6D5J - chains A and B of the 3 polymer chains in the assembly; structure by X-ray diffraction, 1.75 A resolution.

== Chain A ==
Protein: GTPase HRas
Organism: Homo sapiens
UniProt: P01112 (RASH_HUMAN); numbering as in UniProt (aligned over 1-166)
Sequence (167 residues; numbered 0 to 166; the number before each row is that of its first residue; numbering starts at 0):
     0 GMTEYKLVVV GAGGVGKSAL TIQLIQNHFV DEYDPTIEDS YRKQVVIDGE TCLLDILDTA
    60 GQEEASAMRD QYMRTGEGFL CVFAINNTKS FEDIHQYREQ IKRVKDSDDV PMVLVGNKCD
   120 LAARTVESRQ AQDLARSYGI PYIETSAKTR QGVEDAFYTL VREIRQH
Disordered / not traced: 0
Modified residues: Cys-51 (S-hydroxycysteine; CSO)
Sequence notes: expression tag (0); engineered mutation Ala-64 (Tyr in P01112)
Bound ions: Mg2+: Ser-17, Thr-35 (together with GMP-PNP)
Residues lining bound ligands: GMP-PNP (GNP; phosphoaminophosphonic acid-guanylate ester): Ala-11, Gly-12, Gly-13, Val-14, Gly-15, Lys-16, Ser-17, Ala-18, Phe-28, Val-29, Asp-30, Glu-31, Tyr-32, Asp-33, Pro-34, Thr-35, Thr-58, Ala-59, Gly-60, Gln-61, Asn-116, Lys-117, Asp-119, Leu-120, Ser-145, Ala-146, Lys-147
UniProt features mapped onto this chain:
  - region: His-166 (Hypervariable region)
  - motif: Tyr-32 to Tyr-40 (Effector region)
  - binding site (GTP): Gly-13 to Ala-18, Val-29 to Thr-35, Ala-59, Gly-60, Asn-116 to Asp-119, Ser-145 to Lys-147
  - modified residue: Met-1 (N-acetylmethionine), Thr-2 (N-acetylthreonine), Cys-118 (S-nitrosocysteine)
  - glycosylation: Thr-35 (Microbial infection: O-linked (Glc) threonine)
  - natural variant: Gly-12 (G12A: In CSTLO; G12C: In CSTLO; G12D: In CSTLO; G12E: In CSTLO; G12S: In CSTLO and CMEMS; G12V: In CSTLO, bladder carcinoma and CMEMS), Gly-13 (G13C: In CSTLO; G13D: In CSTLO; G13R: In SFM), Gln-22 (Q22K: In CMEMS), Glu-37 (E37EE: In CSTLO), Thr-58 (T58I: In CSTLO), Gln-61 (Q61K: In NMTC2; Q61L: In melanoma), Glu-63 (E63K: In CMEMS), Ser-89 (S89C: Found in a patient with severe fetal hydrops and pleural effusion; uncertain significance), Lys-117 (K117R: In CSTLO), Ala-146 (A146T: In CSTLO; A146V: In CSTLO)
  - mutagenesis: Ser-17 (S17N: Dominant negative. Prevents PLCE1 EGF-induced recruitment to plasma membrane. No effect on subcellular location of isoform 2), Asn-26 (N26G: Loss of interaction with PLCE1; when associated with V-12), Val-29 (V29A: No effect on interaction with PLCE1; when associated with V-12), Tyr-32 (Y32F: Loss of interaction and recruitment to plasma membrane of PLCE1; when associated with V-12), Pro-34 (P34G: No effect on interaction with PLCE1; when associated with V-12), Thr-35 (T35S: Loss of interaction with PLCE1; when associated with V-12), Glu-37 (E37G: No effect on interaction with PLCE1; when associated with V-12), Asp-38 (D38N: No effect on interaction with PLCE1; when associated with V-12), Ser-39 (S39C: No effect on interaction with PLCE1; when associated with V-12), Ala-59 (A59T: Loss of GTPase activity and creation of an autophosphorylation site), Gln-61 (Q61I: Moderately increased transformation of cultured cell lines; Q61R: Promotes interaction with SHOC2 and PP1C; Q61V: Strongly increased transformation of cultured cell lines), Ala-83 (A83T: GTP-binding activity reduced by factor of 30), 4 further mutagenesis entries in UniProt

== Chain B ==
Protein: Son of sevenless homolog 1
Organism: Homo sapiens
UniProt: Q07889 (SOS1_HUMAN); residues 566-1046 here = UniProt positions 566-1046
Sequence (482 residues; numbered 565 to 1046; the number before each row is that of its first residue):
   565 GQMRLPSADV YRFAEPDSEE NIIFEENMQP KAGIPIIKAG TVIKLIERLT YHMYADPNFV
   625 RTFLTTYRSF CKPQELLSLI IERFEIPEPE PTEADRIAIE NGDQPLSAEL KRFRKEYIQP
   685 VQLRVLNVCR HWVEHHFYDF ERDAYLLQRM EEFIGTVRGK AMKKWVESIT KIIQRKKIAR
   745 DNGPGHNITF QSSPPTVEWH ISRPGHIETF DLLTLHPIEI ARQLTLLESD LYRAVQPSEL
   805 VGSVWTKEDK EINSPNLLKM IRHTTNLTLW FEKCIVETEN LEERVAVVSR IIEILQVFQE
   865 LNNFNGVLEV VSAMNSSPVY RLDHTFEQIP SRQKKILEEA HELSEDHYKK YLAKLRSINP
   925 PCVPFFGIYL TNILKTEEGN PEVLKRHGKE LINFSKRRKV AEITGEIQQY QNQPYCLRVE
   985 SDIKRFFENL NPMGNSMEKE FTDYLFNKSL EIEPRNPKPL PRFPKKYSYP LKSPGVRPSN
  1045 PR
Disordered / not traced: 591-596, 744-750
Sequence notes: expression tag (565)
Residues lining bound ligands: FV4 (6-chloro-1-[(4-fluoro-3,5-dimethylphenyl)methyl]-2-(piperazin-1-yl)-1H-benzimidazole): Val-852, Ile-856, Val-875, Met-878, Asn-879, Val-883, Tyr-884, Leu-886, Asp-887, Thr-889, Phe-890, Ile-893, Leu-901, Glu-902, His-905

== Chain A / chain B interface ==
Contacting residue pairs (64):
  Met-1(A) / Arg-920(B)
  Gln-22(A) / Thr-753(B)
  Ile-24(A) / Asn-976(B)
  Gln-25(A) / Ile-752(B)
  Gln-25(A) / Asn-976(B)
  Asn-26(A) / Asn-751(B)
  Asn-26(A) / Ile-752(B)
  Asn-26(A) / Thr-753(B)  hydrogen bond (backbone-backbone)
  Asn-26(A) / Phe-754(B)
  Asn-26(A) / Pro-978(B)
  His-27(A) / Asn-751(B)  hydrogen bond (side chain-backbone)
  Glu-31(A) / Arg-739(B)
  Asp-33(A) / Arg-694(B)  hydrogen bond (backbone-side chain)
  Asp-33(A) / Ser-732(B)
  Asp-33(A) / Ile-736(B)
  Asp-33(A) / Arg-739(B)  salt bridge
  Pro-34(A) / Arg-694(B)
  Pro-34(A) / Trp-729(B)  hydrogen bond (backbone-side chain)
  Pro-34(A) / Ser-732(B)
  Thr-35(A) / Trp-729(B)  hydrogen bond (backbone-side chain)
  Ile-36(A) / Leu-687(B)
  Ile-36(A) / Leu-690(B)
  Ile-36(A) / Asn-691(B)
  Ile-36(A) / Trp-729(B)
  Glu-37(A) / Ala-619(B)
  Glu-37(A) / Pro-621(B)
  Glu-37(A) / Asn-691(B)  hydrogen bond (backbone-side chain)
  Glu-37(A) / His-695(B)
  Asp-38(A) / Arg-694(B)  salt bridge
  Asp-38(A) / His-695(B)  salt bridge
  Ser-39(A) / Pro-621(B)
  Ser-39(A) / Asn-622(B)
  Arg-41(A) / Gln-973(B)
  Lys-42(A) / Gln-973(B)
  Gln-43(A) / Leu-919(B)  hydrogen bond (side chain-backbone)
  Gln-43(A) / Arg-920(B)
  Gln-43(A) / Ser-921(B)
  Gln-43(A) / Ile-922(B)  hydrogen bond (side chain-backbone)
  Gln-43(A) / Pro-924(B)
  Gln-43(A) / Gln-973(B)  hydrogen bond (backbone-side chain)
  Gln-43(A) / Tyr-974(B)  hydrogen bond
  Val-44(A) / Asn-923(B)
  Val-45(A) / Ser-921(B)
  Val-45(A) / Ile-922(B)
  Val-45(A) / Asn-923(B)  hydrogen bond (backbone-side chain)
  Thr-50(A) / Arg-920(B)
  Thr-50(A) / Ser-921(B)  hydrogen bond (side chain-backbone)
  Thr-50(A) / Ile-922(B)
  Leu-56(A) / Pro-621(B)  hydrophobic
  Gln-61(A) / Lys-728(B)  hydrogen bond
  Gln-61(A) / Trp-729(B)
  Glu-63(A) / Ala-725(B)
  Glu-63(A) / Lys-728(B)  salt bridge
  Glu-63(A) / Trp-729(B)
  Ala-66(A) / Lys-679(B)
  Met-67(A) / Pro-684(B)  hydrophobic
  Met-67(A) / Arg-688(B)
  Gln-70(A) / Met-617(B)
  Gln-70(A) / Tyr-618(B)
  Gln-70(A) / Ala-619(B)  hydrogen bond (side chain-backbone)
  Gln-70(A) / Arg-688(B)
  Arg-149(A) / Thr-753(B)
  Arg-149(A) / Gln-755(B)  hydrogen bond
  Glu-153(A) / Gln-755(B)
Interface residues without a listed pair, chain A (32 interface residues in all): Ala-64, Arg-73, Lys-147, Thr-148
Interface residues without a listed pair, chain B (36 interface residues in all): Glu-698, Gln-977

== Summary ==
Chain A and chain B form an interface of 32 and 36 residues respectively, with 15 hydrogen bonds and 4 salt
bridges. Among the polar pairs are Asp-33(A)/Arg-739(B), Asp-38(A)/Arg-694(B) and Asp-38(A)/His-695(B). Bound
to chain A: GMP-PNP. Ligands of chain B: compound FV4.
Chain A is GTPase HRas and chain B is Son of sevenless homolog 1, both from Homo sapiens; the structure,
Ras:SOS:Ras in complex with a small molecule activator, was determined by X-ray diffraction (same publication
as 6D55, 6D56, 6D59, 6D5E, 6D5G, 6D5H and 4 further entries).
